Entry 7ECW (electron microscopy, 3.10 A resolution); this record covers chains B and M of the 13 polymer chains in the assembly.

# Chain B
Molecule: CRISPR type I-F/YPEST-associated protein Csy2
Organism: Pseudomonas aeruginosa
UniProt: B3G161 (B3G161_PSEAI); residues 1-327 here = UniProt positions 1-327
Chain sequence (327 residues; each row starts with the number of its first residue):
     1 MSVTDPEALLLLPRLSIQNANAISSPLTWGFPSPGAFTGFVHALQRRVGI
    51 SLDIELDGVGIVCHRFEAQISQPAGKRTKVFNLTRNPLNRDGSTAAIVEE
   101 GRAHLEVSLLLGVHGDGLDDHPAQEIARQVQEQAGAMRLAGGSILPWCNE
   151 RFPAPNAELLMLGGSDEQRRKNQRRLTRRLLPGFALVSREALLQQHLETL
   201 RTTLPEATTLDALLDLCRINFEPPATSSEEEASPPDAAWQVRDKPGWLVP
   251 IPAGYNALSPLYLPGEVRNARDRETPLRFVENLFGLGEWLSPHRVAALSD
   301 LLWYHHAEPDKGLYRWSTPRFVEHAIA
Unresolved in the structure: 1-2, 224-238, 323-327

# Chain M
Molecule: 60-nt RNA strand
Organism: Pseudomonas aeruginosa
Sequence (60 nucleotides; row label = number of the first residue in the row):
     1 CUAAGAAAUUCACGGCGGGCUUGAUGUCCGCGUCUACCUGGUUCACUGCC
    51 GUGUAGGCAG
Unresolved in the structure: 45-60

# Interface between chain B and chain M
Contacting residue pairs (30; chain B residue first):
  Asn21(B) with A3(M), hydrogen bond to the sugar; A4(M), hydrogen bond to the phosphate
  Pro26(B) with A3(M), base contact
  Ala36(B) with U2(M), phosphate contact; A3(M), phosphate contact
  Gly39(B) with C1(M), sugar contact; U2(M), sugar contact
  Phe40(B) with U2(M), base contact
  His42(B) with C1(M), sugar contact
  Ala43(B) with C1(M), sugar contact; U2(M), base contact
  Arg46(B) with C1(M), base contact
  Arg47(B) with U2(M), hydrogen bond to the base
  Thr84(B) with A7(M), hydrogen bond to the sugar; U9(M), phosphate contact
  Arg85(B) with A7(M), hydrogen bond to the sugar; A8(M), sugar contact; U9(M), hydrogen bond to the sugar
  Asn86(B) with A7(M), base contact
  Pro87(B) with A7(M), phosphate contact; A8(M), phosphate contact
  Glu100(B) with A7(M), base contact
  Arg138(B) with U2(M), hydrogen bond to the base; G5(M), salt bridge to the phosphate; A6(M), salt bridge to the phosphate
  Leu139(B) with U2(M), base contact
  Gly141(B) with G5(M), phosphate contact
  Arg271(B) with U2(M), salt bridge to the phosphate; A4(M), base contact
  Asn282(B) with A3(M), hydrogen bond to the base
Interface residues without a listed pair, chain B (22 interface residues in all): Gly35, Ala140, Tyr255
Interface residues without a listed pair, chain M (10 interface residues in all): U10

# Overview
22 residues of chain B face 10 of chain M across their interface, with 8 hydrogen bonds and 3 salt bridges.
Polar contacts include Arg47(B)-U2(M), Arg138(B)-U2(M) and Asn282(B)-A3(M).
Chain B is CRISPR type I-F/YPEST-associated protein Csy2 and chain M is a 60-nt RNA strand, both from
Pseudomonas aeruginosa; the structure, The Csy-AcrIF14-dsDNA complex, was determined by electron microscopy,
deposited together with 7DU0 and 7ECV.
